Entry 6I48 (X-ray diffraction, 2.20 A resolution); this record covers chain AAA.

Chain AAA:
Protein: UDP-3-O-acyl-N-acetylglucosamine deacetylase
Source organism: Pseudomonas aeruginosa LESB58
Notes: EC 3.5.1.108
UniProt: B7UZI4 (LPXC_PSEA8); numbering as in UniProt (aligned over 1-299)
Sequence (299 residues; each row starts with the number of its first residue):
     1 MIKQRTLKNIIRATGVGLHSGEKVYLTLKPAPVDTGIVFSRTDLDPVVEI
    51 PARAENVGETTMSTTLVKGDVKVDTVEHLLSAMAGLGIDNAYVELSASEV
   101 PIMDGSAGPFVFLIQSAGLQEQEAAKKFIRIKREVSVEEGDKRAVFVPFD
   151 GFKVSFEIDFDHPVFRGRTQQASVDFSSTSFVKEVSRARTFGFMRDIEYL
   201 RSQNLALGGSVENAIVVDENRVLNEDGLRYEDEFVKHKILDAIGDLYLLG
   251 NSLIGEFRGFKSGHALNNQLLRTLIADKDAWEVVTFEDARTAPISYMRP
Differences from the reference sequence: engineered mutation Ser40 (Cys in B7UZI4)
UniProt features mapped onto this chain:
  - active site: His264 (Proton donor)
  - binding site (Zn(2+)): His78, His237, Asp241
Metal / ion sites: Zn2+: His78, His237, Asp241 (together with H2H)
Small-molecule neighbours: H2H ((2R)-4-[6-(2-fluoranyl-4-methoxy-phenyl)-3-oxidanylidene-1H-pyrrolo[1,2-c]imidazol-2-yl]-2-methyl-2-methylsulfonyl-N-oxidanyl-butanamide): Leu18, His19, Met62, Glu77, His78, Thr190, Phe191, Gly192, Phe193, Met194, Ile197, Leu200, Ala206, Gly209, Ser210, Ala214, Val216, His237, Lys238, Asp241, His264

In short:
Ligands of chain AAA: compound H2H. His78, His237 and Asp241 form the Zn2+ site. UniProt lists active-site
residue His264 and 3 Zn2+-binding residues.
Chain AAA is UDP-3-O-acyl-N-acetylglucosamine deacetylase (Pseudomonas aeruginosa LESB58); the structure,
Structure of P. aeruginosa LpxC with compound 12:
(2R)-4-(6-(2-Fluoro-4-methoxyphenyl)-3-oxo-1H-pyrrolo[1,2-c]imidazol-2(3H)-yl)-N-hydroxy-2-methyl-2-(methylsulfonyl)butanamide,
was determined by X-ray diffraction together with 6I46, 6I47, 6I49 and 6I4A from the same study.
